Entry 6ESH (electron microscopy, 5.10 A resolution (low resolution: residue-level contacts below are approximate; hydrogen-bond / salt-bridge calls are withheld)); this record covers chains B and J of the 10 polymer chains in the assembly.

Chain B:
Name: Histone H4
Organism: Xenopus laevis
UniProt: P62799 (H4_XENLA); residues 1-102 here correspond to UniProt positions 2-103 (UniProt number = residue number + 1)
Chain sequence (102 residues; each row starts with the number of its first residue):
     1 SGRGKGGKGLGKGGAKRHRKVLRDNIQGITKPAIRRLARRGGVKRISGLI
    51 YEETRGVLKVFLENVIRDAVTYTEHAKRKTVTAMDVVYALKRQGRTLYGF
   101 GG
Unresolved in the structure: 1-20, 102

Chain J:
Molecule: 147-nt DNA strand
Organism: synthetic construct
Sequence (147 nucleotides; each row starts with the number of its first residue; numbers below 1 keep their minus sign (DC-73 is residue -73)):
   -73 CTGGAGAATCCCGGTGCCGAGGCCGCTCAATTGGTCGTAGACAGCTCTAG
   -23 CACCGCTTAAACGCACGTACGCGCTGTCCCCCGCGTTTTAACCGCCAAGG
    27 GGATTACTCCCTAGTCTCCAGGCACGTGTCAGATATATACATCCTGT
Unresolved in the structure: 64-73

How chain B and chain J interact:
Residue-residue contacts (12; chain B residue first):
  Arg39(B) - DC8(J)
  Lys44(B) - DC8(J)
  Arg45(B) - DC7(J)
  Arg45(B) - DC8(J)
  Ile46(B) - DC7(J)
  Ile46(B) - DC8(J)
  Ser47(B) - DC7(J)
  Gly48(B) - DC7(J)
  Arg78(B) - DG28(J)
  Lys79(B) - DG27(J)
  Lys79(B) - DG28(J)
  Thr80(B) - DG28(J)
Interface residues without a listed pair, chain B (10 interface residues in all): Tyr51

In short:
The interface between chain B and chain J involves 10 residues on one side and 4 on the other.
Chain B is Histone H4 (Xenopus laevis) and chain J is a 147-nt DNA strand (synthetic construct); the
structure, Nucleosome breathing : Class 3, was determined by electron microscopy, deposited together with
6ESF, 6ESG and 6ESI.
